9JLF - chains b and B of the 8 polymer chains in the assembly; structure by electron microscopy, 3.30 A resolution.

Chain b (and B):
Protein: Adaptor protein
From: Escherichia phage FCWL1
Notes: chain B of this document is another copy of the same molecule, construct and numbering; everything in this record applies to it too
UniProt: A0AAX4MUE8 (A0AAX4MUE8_9CAUD); residue numbers follow UniProt; this construct covers 1-140
Sequence (140 residues; numbered 1 to 140; the number before each row is that of its first residue):
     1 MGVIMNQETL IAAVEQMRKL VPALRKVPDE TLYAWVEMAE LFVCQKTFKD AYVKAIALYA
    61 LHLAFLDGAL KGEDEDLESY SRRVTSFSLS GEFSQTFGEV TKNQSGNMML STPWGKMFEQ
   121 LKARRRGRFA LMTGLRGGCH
Not modelled in the structure: 1-3, 137-140

How chain b and chain B interact:
Pairs across the interface - 44 pairs, chain b then chain B:
  L20(b) with W35(B), hydrophobic
  V21(b) with Y80(B)
  A23(b) with D76(B)
  L24(b) with L77(B), hydrophobic
  K26(b) with D74(B), salt bridge
  F65(b) with L77(B), hydrophobic
  R83(b) with R82(B)
  G91(b) with S90(B), hydrogen bond (backbone-side chain)
  E92(b) with L89(B); S90(B), hydrogen bond (backbone-side chain)
  F93(b) with S88(B)
  S94(b) with F87(B); S88(B), hydrogen bond
  Q95(b) with V84(B); S86(B); F87(B)
  T96(b) with V84(B); T85(B), hydrogen bond (backbone-backbone); S86(B), hydrogen bond (backbone-backbone)
  F97(b) with R82(B); R83(B); T85(B)
  G98(b) with R82(B); R83(B), hydrogen bond (backbone-backbone)
  E99(b) with S81(B); R83(B)
  V100(b) with D67(B); S81(B); R82(B); R83(B)
  T101(b) with D67(B)
  W114(b) with A69(B), hydrophobic
  K116(b) with D67(B), salt bridge; M108(B)
  M117(b) with F42(B); L63(B), hydrophobic; L66(B), hydrophobic
  Q120(b) with F42(B); Y59(B); M108(B)
  L121(b) with F42(B)
  R124(b) with L41(B), hydrogen bond (side chain-backbone); F42(B)
  R125(b) with L41(B)
Interface residues without a listed pair, chain b (33 interface residues in all): K19, P22, V27, A51, K54, G68, L70, P113
Interface residues without a listed pair, chain B (30 interface residues in all): A34, E37, M38, V43, G72, E73, M109

Overview:
Chain b and chain B form an interface of 33 and 30 residues respectively; the contacts include 7 hydrogen
bonds and 2 salt bridges. Among the polar pairs are K26(b)-D74(B), K116(b)-D67(B) and G91(b)-S90(B).
Both chains are Adaptor protein (Escherichia phage FCWL1). Entry 9JLF (Cryo-EM Structure of Bacteriophage
FCWL1 head-to-tail interface) was determined by electron microscopy together with 9KMG and 9KMH from the same
study.
